PDB entry 8AMW | electron microscopy, 3.00 A resolution | chains A and H of the 8 polymer chains in the assembly

[Chain A (and H)]
Name: Aquaporin-7
Organism: Homo sapiens
Notes: chain H of this document is another copy of the same molecule, construct and numbering; everything in this record applies to it too
UniProt: O14520 (AQP7_HUMAN); numbering as in UniProt (aligned over 1-342)
Sequence (342 residues; numbered 1 to 342; the number before each row is that of its first residue):
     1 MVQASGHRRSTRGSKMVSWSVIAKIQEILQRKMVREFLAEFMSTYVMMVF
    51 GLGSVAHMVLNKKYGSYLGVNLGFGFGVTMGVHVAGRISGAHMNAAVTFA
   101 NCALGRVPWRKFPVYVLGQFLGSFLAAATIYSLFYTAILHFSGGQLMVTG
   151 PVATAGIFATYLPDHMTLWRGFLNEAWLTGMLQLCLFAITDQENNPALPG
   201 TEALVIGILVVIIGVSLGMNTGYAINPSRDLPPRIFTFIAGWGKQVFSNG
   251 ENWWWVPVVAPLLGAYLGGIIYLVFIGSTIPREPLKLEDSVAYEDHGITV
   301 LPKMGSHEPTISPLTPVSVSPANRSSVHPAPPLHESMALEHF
Unresolved in the structure: 1-23, 278-342 (chain H: 1-24, 278-342)
Curated features (UniProtKB/Swiss-Prot):
  - motif: N94 to A96 (NPA 1), N226 to S228 (NPA 2)
  - site: F74 (Selectivity filter), Y135 (Important for permeability to glycerol), Y223 (Selectivity filter), R229 (Selectivity filter)
  - modified residue: S20 (Phosphoserine)
  - natural variant: G264 (G264V: Loss of glycerol channel activity)
  - mutagenesis: S10 to T11 (Loss of phosphorylation by PKA. Increased interaction with PLIN1), Y67 (Y67A: No effect on glycerol channel activity. No effect on water channel activity), F74 (F74W: No effect on glycerol channel activity. No effect on water channel activity. Decreased glycerol channel activity; when associated with F-233), Y135 (Y135A: Strongly decreased glycerol channel activity. Mildly decreased water channel activity), H165 (H165A: Decreased glycerol channel activity. Mildly decreased water channel activity), Y223 (Y223F: No effect on glycerol channel activity. No effect on water channel activity. Decreased glycerol channel activity; when associated with W-74)
From the paper describing this entry:
  - contacts within the chain: P151-V152
  - binding site for glycerol: N94, N226

[Chain A / chain H interface]
Residue-residue contacts - 7 pairs, chain A then chain H:
  F141(A) with P151(H)
  Q145(A) with Q145(H), hydrogen bond; M147(H)
  M147(A) with Q145(H)
  P151(A) with F141(H); V152(H), hydrophobic
  V152(A) with P151(H), hydrophobic
Interface residues without a listed pair, chain H (6 interface residues in all): G143

[Summary]
5 residues of chain A and 6 residues of chain H are in contact, with 1 hydrogen bond. Its one hydrogen-bonded
contact is Q145(A)-Q145(H). Curated annotation (UniProt) lists 7 mutagenesis sites on chain A. The paper
reports a binding site for glycerol at N94(A) and N226(A); contacts within the chain involving P151(A) and
V152(A).
Both chains are Aquaporin-7 (Homo sapiens). Entry 8AMW (AQP7 dimer of tetramers_C1) was determined by electron
microscopy, deposited together with 8AMX.
